PDB entry 6P0Z | X-ray diffraction, 1.01 A resolution | chain A

[Chain A]
Protein: GTPase KRas
Organism: Homo sapiens
UniProt: P01116 (RASK_HUMAN), isoform P01116-2; numbering as in UniProt (aligned over 2-169)
Chain sequence (168 residues; each row starts with the number of its first residue):
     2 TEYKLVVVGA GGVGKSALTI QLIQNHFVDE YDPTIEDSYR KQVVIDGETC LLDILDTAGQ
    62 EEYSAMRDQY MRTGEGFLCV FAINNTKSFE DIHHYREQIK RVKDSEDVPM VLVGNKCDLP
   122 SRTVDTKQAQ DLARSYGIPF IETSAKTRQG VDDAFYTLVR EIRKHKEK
Disordered / not traced: 169
Covalent attachments: acetyl group (ACE) linked to T2
Bound ions: Mg2+: S17 (together with GDP)
Ligand contacts:
  - acetyl group (ACE): E3, T50, C51, L52
  - GDP (guanosine-5'-diphosphate): A11, G12, G13, V14, G15, K16, S17, A18, F28, V29, D30, Y32, P34, N116, K117, D119, L120, S145, A146, K147
Reported in the primary citation:
  - post-translational modification sites: T2
  - binding site for acetyl group: Q43, T50

[In short]
Chain A binds GDP. Covalently linked acetyl group: at T2. The paper reports a binding site for acetyl group at
Q43 and T50; a modification site at T2.
Chain A is GTPase KRas (Homo sapiens); the structure, Crystal structure of N-acetylated KRAS (2-169) bound to
GDP and Mg, was determined by X-ray diffraction, deposited together with 6M9W, 6MBQ, 6MBT and 6MBU.
